2PWG - chain A; structure by X-ray diffraction, 2.20 A resolution.

== Chain A ==
Name: Sucrose isomerase
Source organism: Pseudomonas mesoacidophila
Notes: EC 5.4.99.11
UniProt: Q2PS28 (Q2PS28_9PSED); residues 2-557 here correspond to UniProt positions 29-584 (UniProt number = residue number + 27)
Amino-acid sequence (556 residues; numbered 2 to 557; the number before each row is that of its first residue):
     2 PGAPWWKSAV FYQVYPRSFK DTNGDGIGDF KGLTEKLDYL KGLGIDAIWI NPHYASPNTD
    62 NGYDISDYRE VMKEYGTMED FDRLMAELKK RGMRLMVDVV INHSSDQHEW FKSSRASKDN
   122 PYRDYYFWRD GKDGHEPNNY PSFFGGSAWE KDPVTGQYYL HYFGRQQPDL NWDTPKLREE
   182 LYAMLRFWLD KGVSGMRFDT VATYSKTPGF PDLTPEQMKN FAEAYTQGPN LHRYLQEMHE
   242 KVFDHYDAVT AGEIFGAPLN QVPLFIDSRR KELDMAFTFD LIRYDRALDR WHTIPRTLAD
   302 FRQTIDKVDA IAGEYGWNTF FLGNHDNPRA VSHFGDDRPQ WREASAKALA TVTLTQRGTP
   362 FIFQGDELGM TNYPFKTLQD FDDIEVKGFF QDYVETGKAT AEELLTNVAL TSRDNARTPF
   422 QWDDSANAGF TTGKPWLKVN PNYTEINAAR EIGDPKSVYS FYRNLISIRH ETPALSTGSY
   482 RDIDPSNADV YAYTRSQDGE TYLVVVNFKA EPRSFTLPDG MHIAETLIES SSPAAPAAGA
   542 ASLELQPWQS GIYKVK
Metal / ion sites: Ca2+: Asp-22, Asn-24, Asp-26, Ile-28, Asp-30
Ligand contacts: castanospermine (CTS): Asp-61, Tyr-64, Val-101, His-104, Phe-145, Phe-164, Gln-168, Asp-200, Thr-201, Glu-254, Phe-256, Phe-280, His-326, Asp-327, Arg-414

== Overview ==
Ligands of chain A: castanospermine. Asp-22, Asn-24, Asp-26, Ile-28 and Asp-30 coordinate Ca2+.
Chain A is Sucrose isomerase (Pseudomonas mesoacidophila); the structure, Crystal Structure of the Trehalulose
Synthase MutB From Pseudomonas Mesoacidophila MX-45 Complexed to the Inhibitor Castanospermine, was determined
by X-ray diffraction together with 2PWD, 2PWE, 2PWF, 2PWH and 1ZJA from the same study.
